Entry 5NV3 (electron microscopy, 3.39 A resolution); this record covers chains B and F of the 16 polymer chains in the assembly.

== Chain B (and F) ==
Protein: Ribulose bisphosphate carboxylase large chain
Source organism: Rhodobacter sphaeroides
Notes: EC 4.1.1.39; fragment: RbcL; chain F of this document is another copy of the same molecule, construct and numbering; everything in this record applies to it too
Reference sequence: P27997 (RBL1_RHOSH); residues 13-479 here = UniProt positions 13-479
Chain sequence (467 residues; row label = number of the first residue in the row):
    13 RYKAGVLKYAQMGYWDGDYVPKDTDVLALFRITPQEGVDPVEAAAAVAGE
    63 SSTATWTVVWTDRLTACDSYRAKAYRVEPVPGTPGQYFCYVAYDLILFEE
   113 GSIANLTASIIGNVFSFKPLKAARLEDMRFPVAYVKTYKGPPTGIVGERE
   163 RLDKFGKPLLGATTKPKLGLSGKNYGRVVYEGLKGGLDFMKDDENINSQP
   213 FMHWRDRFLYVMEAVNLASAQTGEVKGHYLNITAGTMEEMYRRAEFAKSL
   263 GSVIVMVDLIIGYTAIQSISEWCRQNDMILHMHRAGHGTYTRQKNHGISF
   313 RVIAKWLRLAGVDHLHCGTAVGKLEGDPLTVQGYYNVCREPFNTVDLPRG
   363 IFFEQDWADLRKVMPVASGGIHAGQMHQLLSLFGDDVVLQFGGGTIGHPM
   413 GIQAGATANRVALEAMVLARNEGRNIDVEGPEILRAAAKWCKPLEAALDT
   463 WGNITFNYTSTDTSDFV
Modified residues: Lys-203 (lysine nz-carboxylic acid; KCX)
Bound ions: Mg2+: Lys-203, Asp-205, Glu-206 (together with 2-carboxyarabinitol-1,5-diphosphate)
Ligand contacts:
  - 2-carboxyarabinitol-1,5-diphosphate (CAP), molecule 1: Glu-62, Thr-67, Trp-68, Asn-125
  - 2-carboxyarabinitol-1,5-diphosphate (CAP), molecule 2: Thr-175, Lys-177, Lys-179, Lys-203, Asp-205, Glu-206, His-295, Arg-296, His-299, His-328, Lys-335, Leu-336, Ser-380, Gly-381, Gly-382, Gln-402, Phe-403, Gly-404, Gly-405
Curated features (UniProtKB/Swiss-Prot):
  - active site (Proton acceptor): Lys-177, His-295
  - binding site (substrate): Asn-125, Thr-175, Lys-179, Arg-296, His-328, Ser-380
  - binding site (Mg(2+)): Lys-203, Asp-205, Glu-206
  - site: Lys-335 (Transition state stabilizer)
  - modified residue: Lys-203 (N6-carboxylysine)
  - mutagenesis: Leu-341 (L341M: Increases KM for CO(2), decreases KM for ribulose 1,5-bisphosphate)

== How chain B and chain F interact ==
Contacting residue pairs (201):
  Ala-16(B) / Gly-409(F)
  Ala-16(B) / Pro-411(F)  hydrophobic
  Val-18(B) / Trp-463(F)
  Val-18(B) / Ile-466(F)  hydrophobic
  Glu-62(B) / Lys-179(F)  salt bridge
  Glu-62(B) / Lys-335(F)  salt bridge
  Ser-64(B) / Lys-179(F)
  Ser-64(B) / Leu-180(F)
  Ser-64(B) / Asn-207(F)
  Thr-65(B) / Leu-180(F)
  Ala-66(B) / Lys-179(F)
  Thr-67(B) / Lys-177(F)
  Thr-67(B) / Gly-405(F)
  Trp-68(B) / Gly-382(F)
  Trp-68(B) / Ile-383(F)
  Trp-68(B) / His-384(F)
  Trp-68(B) / Gly-405(F)
  Trp-68(B) / Gly-406(F)
  Trp-68(B) / Trp-463(F)
  Thr-69(B) / Gly-405(F)
  Thr-69(B) / Trp-463(F)
  Val-70(B) / Gly-409(F)
  Val-71(B) / Ile-408(F)  hydrophobic
  Val-71(B) / Gly-409(F)
  Trp-72(B) / Ile-408(F)
  Trp-72(B) / Ile-414(F)
  Thr-73(B) / Lys-177(F)  hydrogen bond (side chain-backbone)
  Thr-73(B) / Pro-178(F)
  Thr-73(B) / Val-190(F)
  Thr-73(B) / Ile-408(F)
  Asp-74(B) / Pro-178(F)
  Leu-76(B) / Leu-182(F)  hydrophobic
  Thr-77(B) / Pro-178(F)
  Thr-77(B) / Gly-181(F)  hydrogen bond (side chain-backbone)
  Tyr-82(B) / Gly-181(F)
  Tyr-82(B) / Phe-213(F)
  Ile-108(B) / Gln-211(F)
  Ile-108(B) / Pro-212(F)
  Ile-108(B) / Phe-213(F)
  Leu-109(B) / Leu-180(F)  hydrophobic
  Leu-109(B) / Gln-211(F)  hydrogen bond (backbone-side chain)
  Phe-110(B) / Pro-212(F)
  Glu-111(B) / Asn-209(F)
  Glu-111(B) / Ser-210(F)
  Glu-111(B) / Arg-255(F)  salt bridge
  Ser-114(B) / Ala-246(F)
  Ser-114(B) / Gly-247(F)  hydrogen bond (side chain-backbone)
  Ala-116(B) / Thr-245(F)
  Ala-116(B) / Ala-246(F)
  Asn-117(B) / Asn-207(F)  hydrogen bond (side chain-backbone)
  Asn-117(B) / Asn-209(F)  hydrogen bond
  Asn-117(B) / Gln-211(F)
  Thr-119(B) / Ile-272(F)
  Ala-120(B) / Glu-206(F)
  Ala-120(B) / Asn-207(F)
  Ser-121(B) / Asn-207(F)
  Ile-123(B) / Ile-272(F)  hydrophobic
  Ile-123(B) / Gly-298(F)
  Gly-124(B) / Ala-297(F)
  Gly-124(B) / Gly-298(F)  hydrogen bond (backbone-backbone)
  Asn-125(B) / Glu-206(F)  hydrogen bond
  Asn-125(B) / His-295(F)
  Asn-125(B) / Leu-336(F)
  Phe-127(B) / Gly-300(F)
  Phe-127(B) / Arg-304(F)
  Ser-128(B) / His-299(F)
  Ser-128(B) / Arg-304(F)
  Ser-128(B) / Leu-336(F)
  Ser-128(B) / Glu-337(F)  hydrogen bond (backbone-backbone)
  Phe-129(B) / Arg-304(F)  hydrogen bond (backbone-side chain)
  Lys-130(B) / Arg-304(F)
  Lys-130(B) / Ala-332(F)
  Lys-130(B) / Gly-334(F)  hydrogen bond (side chain-backbone)
  Lys-130(B) / Lys-335(F)
  Lys-130(B) / Leu-336(F)
  Lys-130(B) / Glu-337(F)
  Lys-130(B) / Phe-468(F)  hydrogen bond (side chain-backbone)
  Lys-130(B) / Tyr-470(F)
  Leu-132(B) / Arg-304(F)  hydrogen bond (backbone-side chain)
  Lys-133(B) / Arg-304(F)  hydrogen bond (backbone-side chain)
  Lys-133(B) / Gln-305(F)
  Ala-134(B) / Gln-305(F)
  Lys-177(B) / Thr-67(F)
  Lys-177(B) / Thr-73(F)  hydrogen bond (backbone-side chain)
  Pro-178(B) / Thr-73(F)
  Pro-178(B) / Asp-74(F)
  Lys-179(B) / Glu-62(F)  salt bridge
  Lys-179(B) / Ser-64(F)
  Lys-179(B) / Ala-66(F)
  Leu-180(B) / Ser-64(F)
  Leu-180(B) / Thr-65(F)
  Leu-180(B) / Leu-109(F)  hydrophobic
  Gly-181(B) / Thr-77(F)  hydrogen bond (backbone-side chain)
  Gly-181(B) / Tyr-82(F)
  Leu-182(B) / Leu-76(F)  hydrophobic
  Val-190(B) / Thr-73(F)
  Glu-206(B) / Ala-120(F)
  Glu-206(B) / Asn-125(F)  hydrogen bond
  Asn-207(B) / Ser-64(F)
  Asn-207(B) / Asn-117(F)  hydrogen bond (backbone-side chain)
  Asn-207(B) / Ala-120(F)
  Asn-207(B) / Ser-121(F)
  Asn-209(B) / Glu-111(F)
  Asn-209(B) / Asn-117(F)  hydrogen bond
  Ser-210(B) / Glu-111(F)
  Gln-211(B) / Ile-108(F)
  Gln-211(B) / Leu-109(F)  hydrogen bond (side chain-backbone)
  Gln-211(B) / Asn-117(F)
  Pro-212(B) / Ile-108(F)
  Pro-212(B) / Phe-110(F)
  Phe-213(B) / Tyr-82(F)
  Phe-213(B) / Ile-108(F)
  Thr-245(B) / Ala-116(F)
  Ala-246(B) / Ser-114(F)
  Ala-246(B) / Ala-116(F)
  Ala-246(B) / Thr-276(F)  hydrogen bond (backbone-side chain)
  Gly-247(B) / Ser-114(F)  hydrogen bond (backbone-side chain)
  Gly-247(B) / Thr-276(F)
  Gly-247(B) / Gln-279(F)
  Thr-248(B) / Gln-279(F)
  Thr-248(B) / Ser-280(F)
  Met-249(B) / Met-249(F)  hydrophobic
  Met-249(B) / Ser-280(F)  hydrogen bond (backbone-side chain)
  Glu-250(B) / Tyr-253(F)  hydrogen bond
  Glu-250(B) / Glu-283(F)
  Tyr-253(B) / Glu-250(F)  hydrogen bond
  Arg-255(B) / Glu-111(F)  salt bridge
  Ile-272(B) / Thr-119(F)
  Ile-272(B) / Ile-123(F)  hydrophobic
  Ile-273(B) / Ile-273(F)
  Ile-273(B) / Gly-274(F)
  Ile-273(B) / Thr-276(F)
  Gly-274(B) / Ile-273(F)
  Gly-274(B) / Gly-274(F)
  Thr-276(B) / Ala-246(F)  hydrogen bond (side chain-backbone)
  Thr-276(B) / Gly-247(F)
  Thr-276(B) / Ile-273(F)
  Gln-279(B) / Gly-247(F)
  Gln-279(B) / Thr-248(F)
  Ser-280(B) / Thr-248(F)
  Ser-280(B) / Met-249(F)  hydrogen bond (side chain-backbone)
  Glu-283(B) / Glu-250(F)
  His-295(B) / Asn-125(F)
  Ala-297(B) / Gly-124(F)
  Gly-298(B) / Ile-123(F)
  Gly-298(B) / Gly-124(F)  hydrogen bond (backbone-backbone)
  His-299(B) / Ser-128(F)
  Gly-300(B) / Phe-127(F)
  Gly-300(B) / His-308(F)  hydrogen bond (backbone-side chain)
  Thr-301(B) / Tyr-302(F)
  Thr-301(B) / His-308(F)  hydrogen bond (backbone-side chain)
  Thr-301(B) / Gly-309(F)
  Thr-301(B) / Ile-310(F)
  Tyr-302(B) / Thr-301(F)
  Tyr-302(B) / Tyr-302(F)  hydrophobic
  Arg-304(B) / Phe-127(F)
  Arg-304(B) / Ser-128(F)
  Arg-304(B) / Phe-129(F)  hydrogen bond (side chain-backbone)
  Arg-304(B) / Lys-130(F)
  Arg-304(B) / Leu-132(F)  hydrogen bond (side chain-backbone)
  Arg-304(B) / Lys-133(F)  hydrogen bond (side chain-backbone)
  Gln-305(B) / Lys-133(F)
  Gln-305(B) / Ala-134(F)
  Gln-305(B) / Asn-307(F)
  Gln-305(B) / His-308(F)
  Asn-307(B) / Gln-305(F)
  His-308(B) / Gly-300(F)  hydrogen bond (side chain-backbone)
  His-308(B) / Thr-301(F)  hydrogen bond (side chain-backbone)
  His-308(B) / Gln-305(F)
  Gly-309(B) / Thr-301(F)
  Ile-310(B) / Thr-301(F)
  Ala-332(B) / Lys-130(F)
  Gly-334(B) / Lys-130(F)  hydrogen bond (backbone-side chain)
  Lys-335(B) / Glu-62(F)  salt bridge
  Lys-335(B) / Lys-130(F)
  Leu-336(B) / Asn-125(F)
  Leu-336(B) / Ser-128(F)
  Leu-336(B) / Lys-130(F)
  Glu-337(B) / Ser-128(F)  hydrogen bond (backbone-backbone)
  Glu-337(B) / Lys-130(F)
  Gly-382(B) / Trp-68(F)
  Ile-383(B) / Trp-68(F)
  His-384(B) / Trp-68(F)
  Gly-405(B) / Thr-67(F)
  Gly-405(B) / Trp-68(F)
  Gly-405(B) / Thr-69(F)
  Gly-406(B) / Trp-68(F)
  Ile-408(B) / Val-71(F)
  Ile-408(B) / Trp-72(F)
  Ile-408(B) / Thr-73(F)
  Gly-409(B) / Ala-16(F)
  Gly-409(B) / Val-70(F)
  Gly-409(B) / Val-71(F)
  Pro-411(B) / Ala-16(F)  hydrophobic
  Ile-414(B) / Trp-72(F)
  Trp-463(B) / Val-18(F)
  Trp-463(B) / Trp-68(F)
  Trp-463(B) / Thr-69(F)
  Ile-466(B) / Val-18(F)  hydrophobic
  Phe-468(B) / Lys-130(F)  hydrogen bond (backbone-side chain)
  Tyr-470(B) / Lys-130(F)
Other interface residues (no listed pair), chain B (110 interface residues in all): Gly-17, Ser-63, Leu-107, Glu-112, Gly-113, Pro-131, Asp-270, Tyr-275, Ala-277, Arg-296, Thr-462, Thr-471, Thr-473
Other interface residues (no listed pair), chain F (108 interface residues in all): Gly-17, Gln-47, Leu-107, Gly-113, Pro-131, Asp-270, Tyr-275, Ala-277, Arg-296, Thr-462, Thr-473

== In short ==
110 residues of chain B and 108 residues of chain F are in contact, with 38 hydrogen bonds and 6 salt bridges.
Polar contacts include Glu-62(B)/Lys-179(F), Glu-62(B)/Lys-335(F) and Glu-111(B)/Arg-255(F). Bound to chain B:
2-carboxyarabinitol-1,5-diphosphate.
Both chains are Ribulose bisphosphate carboxylase large chain (Rhodobacter sphaeroides). Entry 5NV3 (Structure
of Rubisco from Rhodobacter sphaeroides in complex with CABP) was determined by electron microscopy.
